6RDG - chains U and Z of the 20 polymer chains in the assembly; structure by electron microscopy, 2.90 A resolution.

# Chain U
Name: ATP synthase subunit alpha
From: Polytomella sp. Pringsheim 198.80
UniProtKB: A0ZW40 (A0ZW40_9CHLO); numbering as in UniProt (aligned over 1-562)
Amino-acid sequence (562 residues; each row starts with the number of its first residue):
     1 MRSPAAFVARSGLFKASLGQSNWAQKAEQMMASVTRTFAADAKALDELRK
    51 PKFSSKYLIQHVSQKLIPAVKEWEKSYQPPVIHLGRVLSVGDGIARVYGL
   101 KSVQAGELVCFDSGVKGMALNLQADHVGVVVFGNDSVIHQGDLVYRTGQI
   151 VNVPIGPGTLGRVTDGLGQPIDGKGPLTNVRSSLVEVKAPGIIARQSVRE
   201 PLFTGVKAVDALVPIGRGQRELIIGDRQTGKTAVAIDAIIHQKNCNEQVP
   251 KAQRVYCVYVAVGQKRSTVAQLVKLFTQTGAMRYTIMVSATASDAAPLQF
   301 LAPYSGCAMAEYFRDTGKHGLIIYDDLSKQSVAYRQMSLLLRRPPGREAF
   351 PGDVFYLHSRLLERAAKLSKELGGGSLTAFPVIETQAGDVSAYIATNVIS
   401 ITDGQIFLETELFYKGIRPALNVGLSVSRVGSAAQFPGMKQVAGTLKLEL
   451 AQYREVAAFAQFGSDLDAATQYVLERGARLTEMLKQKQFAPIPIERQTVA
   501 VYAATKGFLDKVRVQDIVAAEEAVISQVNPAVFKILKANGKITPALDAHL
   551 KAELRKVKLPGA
Not modelled in the structure: 1-39
Sequence notes: conflict Arg266 (Lys in A0ZW40)
Metal / ion sites: Mg2+: Thr232 (together with ATP)
Residues lining bound ligands:
  - ADP (adenosine-5'-diphosphate): Val427, Ser428, Arg429
  - ATP (adenosine-5'-triphosphate): Asp226, Arg227, Gln228, Thr229, Gly230, Lys231, Thr232, Ala233, Glu384, Phe413, Arg418, Pro419, Gln486, Lys487, Gln488

# Chain Z
Name: ATP synthase subunit beta
From: Polytomella sp. Pringsheim 198.80
Notes: EC 7.1.2.2
UniProtKB: A0ZW41 (A0ZW41_9CHLO); residues 1-574 here = UniProt positions 1-574
Amino-acid sequence (574 residues; row label = number of the first residue in the row):
     1 MALRYAAGLAKNVVQRQGASLNIARAFAAEPAPAIDAGYVSQVIGPVVDV
    51 RFDGELPSILSSLEVEGHSVRLVLEVAQHMGDNTVRCIAMDSTDGLVRGQ
   101 KVVDTGSPIKVPVGRGTLGRIMNVIGEPVDEQGPIDAADIWSIHREAPEF
   151 TEQSTEQEILVTGIKVVDLLAPYQRGGKIGLFGGAGVGKTVLIMELINNV
   201 AKAHGGFSVFAGVGERTREGNDLYREMIESGVIKLGAERGNSKCTLVYGQ
   251 MNEPPGARARVALTGLTVAEYFRDIEGQDVLLFVDNIFRFTQANSEVSAL
   301 LGRIPSAVGYQPTLATDLGGLQERITTTTKGSITSVQAVYVPADDLTDPA
   351 PATTFAHLDATTVLSRSIAELGIYPAVDPLDSTSRMLNPNVIGAEHYNVA
   401 RGVQKVLQDYKNLQDIIAILGMDELSEEDKLTVARARKIQRFLSQPFQVA
   451 EVFTGTPGKYVDLADTISGFQGVLTGKYDDLPEMAFYMVGDIKEVKEKAD
   501 KMAKDIASRKEADNKKVSEELKDIPSLDKLVSEIKEVVIEEDDGLEEDFK
   551 AEALSSETVVLNEEGKSVPLPKKN
Not modelled in the structure: 1-32
Sequence notes: conflict Ala350 (Gly in A0ZW41), Leu387 (Arg in A0ZW41)
Metal / ion sites: Mg2+: Thr190, Glu215 (together with ADP)
Residues lining bound ligands:
  - ADP (adenosine-5'-diphosphate): Ala185, Gly186, Val187, Gly188, Lys189, Thr190, Val191, Arg216, Glu219, Tyr374, Phe447, Ala450, Phe453, Thr454
  - ATP (adenosine-5'-triphosphate): Ser384, Arg385, Leu387, Asn388, Tyr397, Arg401

# Chain U / chain Z interface
Residue-residue contacts (103; chain U residue first):
  Leu88(U) - Gly81(Z)
  Ser89(U) - His79(Z)
  Ser89(U) - Met80(Z)
  Ser89(U) - Gly81(Z)
  Val90(U) - Ile59(Z)
  Val90(U) - Gln78(Z)
  Val90(U) - His79(Z)  hydrogen bond (backbone-backbone)
  Gly91(U) - Gln78(Z)
  Asp92(U) - Gln78(Z)  hydrogen bond
  Asp92(U) - Arg303(Z)  salt bridge
  Asn134(U) - Glu146(Z)
  Asp135(U) - Ile59(Z)
  Ser136(U) - Ile59(Z)
  Ser136(U) - Leu60(Z)
  His139(U) - Pro57(Z)
  His139(U) - Ser58(Z)  hydrogen bond
  His139(U) - His79(Z)
  Gln140(U) - Leu56(Z)
  Gln140(U) - His79(Z)  hydrogen bond (backbone-side chain)
  Gln140(U) - Gly81(Z)
  Gln140(U) - Asp82(Z)
  Gln140(U) - Asn83(Z)  hydrogen bond (side chain-backbone)
  Val163(U) - Phe150(Z)  hydrophobic
  Ile171(U) - Phe150(Z)
  Ile171(U) - Thr151(Z)
  Asp172(U) - Phe150(Z)
  Asp172(U) - Thr151(Z)
  Gly173(U) - Thr151(Z)
  Arg227(U) - Phe355(Z)
  Arg227(U) - Val363(Z)
  Arg227(U) - Asp381(Z)  salt bridge
  Gln228(U) - Thr383(Z)
  Gln228(U) - Arg385(Z)
  Lys265(U) - Lys178(Z)
  Lys265(U) - Glu323(Z)
  Lys265(U) - Ala356(Z)
  Lys265(U) - His357(Z)
  Lys265(U) - Leu358(Z)
  Lys265(U) - Asp359(Z)  salt bridge
  Arg266(U) - Ala147(Z)
  Arg266(U) - Pro148(Z)  hydrogen bond (side chain-backbone)
  Arg266(U) - Glu149(Z)
  Arg266(U) - Phe150(Z)
  Arg266(U) - Gln153(Z)
  Arg266(U) - Glu323(Z)  hydrogen bond (backbone-side chain)
  Ser267(U) - Gln153(Z)
  Val269(U) - Phe150(Z)  hydrophobic
  Ala270(U) - Phe150(Z)
  Ala270(U) - Gln153(Z)
  Ala270(U) - Thr155(Z)
  Gln271(U) - Thr155(Z)
  Gln271(U) - Gln157(Z)
  Val273(U) - Phe150(Z)  hydrophobic
  Lys274(U) - Thr155(Z)
  Ala292(U) - Gly319(Z)
  Ala292(U) - His357(Z)
  Ser293(U) - Ala147(Z)
  Ser293(U) - Gly319(Z)
  Ser293(U) - Glu323(Z)
  Asp294(U) - Thr316(Z)
  Gln299(U) - Thr316(Z)
  Lys329(U) - Ala356(Z)
  Arg335(U) - Ser306(Z)
  Arg335(U) - Ala307(Z)
  Gln336(U) - Pro312(Z)
  Gln336(U) - Thr313(Z)
  Gln336(U) - Thr316(Z)  hydrogen bond
  Leu339(U) - Ile304(Z)  hydrophobic
  Leu339(U) - Pro305(Z)
  Leu339(U) - Ser306(Z)
  Leu339(U) - Pro312(Z)  hydrophobic
  Leu340(U) - Arg303(Z)
  Leu340(U) - Thr313(Z)
  Arg342(U) - Gly302(Z)  hydrogen bond (side chain-backbone)
  Arg342(U) - Ile304(Z)
  Arg343(U) - Ile304(Z)
  Pro345(U) - Ile304(Z)  hydrophobic
  Glu348(U) - Ala307(Z)
  Ala349(U) - Pro305(Z)
  Ala349(U) - Ser306(Z)
  Ala349(U) - Ala307(Z)
  Gln386(U) - Thr347(Z)
  Gln386(U) - Ala352(Z)
  Ala387(U) - Thr347(Z)
  Glu411(U) - Gln408(Z)  hydrogen bond
  Glu411(U) - Lys411(Z)  salt bridge
  Glu411(U) - Asn412(Z)
  Phe413(U) - Arg401(Z)
  Tyr414(U) - Leu380(Z)
  Tyr414(U) - Thr383(Z)
  Tyr414(U) - Arg401(Z)
  Tyr414(U) - Gln404(Z)
  Tyr414(U) - Lys405(Z)
  Tyr414(U) - Gln408(Z)
  Lys415(U) - Lys405(Z)  hydrogen bond (backbone-side chain)
  Lys415(U) - Gln408(Z)
  Lys415(U) - Asp409(Z)
  Lys415(U) - Asn412(Z)
  Arg418(U) - Tyr397(Z)  hydrogen bond
  Arg418(U) - Arg401(Z)
  Gln461(U) - Leu420(Z)
  Gln461(U) - Glu424(Z)
  Gln488(U) - Asn388(Z)
Interface residues without a listed pair, chain U (50 interface residues in all): Ile138, Ala296, Val332
Interface residues without a listed pair, chain Z (61 interface residues in all): Ser154, Ala315, Gly320, Leu346, Ser382, Ile416

# In short
Chain U and chain Z form an interface of 50 and 61 residues respectively; the contacts include 12 hydrogen
bonds and 4 salt bridges. Polar contacts include Asp92(U)-Arg303(Z), Arg227(U)-Asp381(Z) and
Lys265(U)-Asp359(Z). ATP is bound between chain U and chain Z. Chain U binds ADP.
Chain U is ATP synthase subunit alpha and chain Z is ATP synthase subunit beta, both from Polytomella sp.
Pringsheim 198.80; the structure, CryoEM structure of Polytomella F-ATP synthase, Primary rotary state 3,
focussed refinement of F1 head and ..., was determined by electron microscopy (same publication as 6RD4, 6RD5,
6RD6, 6RD7, 6RD8, 6RD9 and 46 further entries).
